Entry 9LUC (electron microscopy, 3.50 A resolution); this record covers chains A and F of the 7 polymer chains in the assembly.

[Chain A]
Molecule: Flagellar motor protein MotA
Organism: Paenibacillus sp. TCA20
UniProt: A0A069DFV9 (A0A069DFV9_9BACL); numbering as in UniProt (aligned over 1-246)
Sequence (246 residues; numbered 1 to 246; the number before each row is that of its first residue):
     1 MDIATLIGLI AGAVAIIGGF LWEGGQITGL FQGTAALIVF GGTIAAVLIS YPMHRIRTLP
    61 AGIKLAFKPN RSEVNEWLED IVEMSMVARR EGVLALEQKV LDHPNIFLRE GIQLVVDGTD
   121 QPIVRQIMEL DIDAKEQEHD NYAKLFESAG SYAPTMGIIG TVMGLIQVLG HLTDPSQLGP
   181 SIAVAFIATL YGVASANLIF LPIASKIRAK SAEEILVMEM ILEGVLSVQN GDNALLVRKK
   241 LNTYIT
Not modelled in the structure: 1-25

[Chain F]
Molecule: Chimeric B subunit of MotA1B1 from Paenibacillus sp. TCA20 and MotAB from E. coli
Organism: Paenibacillus sp. TCA20
Sequence (49 residues; row label = number of the first residue in the row):
    12 GSPHDRWMIT YADLITLLLI FFVMMYAMSR LDASKYEEVT SSLQTTFQS
Not modelled in the structure: 12-13

[How chain A and chain F interact]
Pairs across the interface - 8 pairs, chain A then chain F:
  Gly170(A) - Gln55(F)
  His171(A) - Phe58(F)
  Leu172(A) - Tyr47(F)  hydrogen bond (backbone-side chain)
  Leu172(A) - Thr51(F)  hydrogen bond (backbone-side chain)
  Thr173(A) - Tyr47(F)  hydrogen bond (backbone-side chain)
  Asp174(A) - Tyr47(F)  hydrogen bond (backbone-side chain)
  Pro175(A) - Tyr47(F)  hydrophobic
  Leu178(A) - Tyr37(F)
Other interface residues (no listed pair), chain A (9 interface residues in all): Ile166, Leu169
Other interface residues (no listed pair), chain F (7 interface residues in all): Leu54, Ser60

[Overview]
Chain A and chain F form an interface of 9 and 7 residues respectively, with 4 hydrogen bonds. Polar contacts
include Leu172(A)-Tyr47(F), Leu172(A)-Thr51(F) and Thr173(A)-Tyr47(F).
Here chain A is Flagellar motor protein MotA and chain F is Chimeric B subunit of MotA1B1 from Paenibacillus
sp. TCA20 and MotAB from E. coli, both from Paenibacillus sp. TCA20. Entry 9LUC (The chimeric flagellar motor
complex between MotA1B1 from Paenibacillus sp. TCA20 and MotAB from E.coli, state ...) was determined by
electron microscopy, deposited together with 9LU9 and 9LUB.
